PDB entry 6Y29 | X-ray diffraction, 1.28 A resolution | chains A and B of the 3 polymer chains in the assembly

[Chain A]
Molecule: Lymphocyte antigen HLA-B27
Organism: Homo sapiens
UniProtKB: A0A2R7Z5J3 (A0A2R7Z5J3_HUMAN); residues 1-276 here correspond to UniProt positions 25-300 (UniProt number = residue number + 24)
Chain sequence (276 residues; each row starts with the number of its first residue):
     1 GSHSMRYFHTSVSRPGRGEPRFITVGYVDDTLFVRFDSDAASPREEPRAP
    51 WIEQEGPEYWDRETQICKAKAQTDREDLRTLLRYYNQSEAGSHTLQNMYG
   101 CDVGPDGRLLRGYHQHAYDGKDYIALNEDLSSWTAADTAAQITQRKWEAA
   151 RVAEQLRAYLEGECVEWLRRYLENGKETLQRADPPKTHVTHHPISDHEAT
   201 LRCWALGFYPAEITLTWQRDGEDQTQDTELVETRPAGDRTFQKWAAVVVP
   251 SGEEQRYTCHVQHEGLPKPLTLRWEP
Disulfide bonds: C101-C164, C203-C259

[Chain B]
Molecule: Beta-2-microglobulin
Organism: Homo sapiens
UniProtKB: P61769 (B2MG_HUMAN); residues 1-99 here correspond to UniProt positions 21-119 (UniProt number = residue number + 20)
Chain sequence (100 residues; each row starts with the number of its first residue; numbering starts at 0):
     0 MIQRTPKIQVYSRHPAENGKSNFLNCYVSGFHPSDIEVDLLKNGERIEKV
    50 EHSDLSFSKDWSFYLLYYTEFTPTEKDEYACRVNHVTLSQPKIVKWDRDM
Sequence notes: initiating methionine (0)
UniProt features mapped onto this chain:
  - modified residue: Q2 (Pyrrolidone carboxylic acid)
  - glycosylation: I1 (N-linked (Glc) (glycation) isoleucine), K19 (N-linked (Glc) (glycation) lysine), K41 (N-linked (Glc) (glycation) lysine), K48 (N-linked (Glc) (glycation) lysine), K58 (N-linked (Glc) (glycation) lysine), K91 (N-linked (Glc) (glycation) lysine), K94 (N-linked (Glc) (glycation) lysine)
Disulfide bonds: C25-C80

[How chain A and chain B interact]
Contacting residue pairs (55; chain A residue first):
  F8(A) - F56(B)  hydrophobic
  H9(A) - F56(B)
  T10(A) - L54(B)
  T10(A) - F56(B)
  T10(A) - F62(B)
  V12(A) - S33(B)
  I23(A) - L54(B)
  V25(A) - D53(B)
  V25(A) - S55(B)
  Y27(A) - S55(B)
  Y27(A) - Y63(B)  hydrogen bond
  R35(A) - D53(B)  salt bridge
  S92(A) - M0(B)
  H93(A) - M0(B)
  T94(A) - H31(B)
  T94(A) - F62(B)
  Q96(A) - H31(B)
  Q96(A) - F56(B)
  Q96(A) - W60(B)  hydrogen bond (side chain-backbone)
  Q96(A) - F62(B)
  N97(A) - F56(B)
  Q115(A) - W60(B)
  H116(A) - W60(B)
  A117(A) - W60(B)  hydrophobic
  D119(A) - M0(B)
  D119(A) - I1(B)
  D119(A) - H31(B)  hydrogen bond (backbone-side chain)
  G120(A) - I1(B)
  G120(A) - H31(B)  hydrogen bond (backbone-side chain)
  D122(A) - W60(B)  hydrogen bond
  H192(A) - D98(B)  salt bridge
  R202(A) - D98(B)  hydrogen bond (side chain-backbone)
  W204(A) - D98(B)
  W204(A) - M99(B)
  V231(A) - Q8(B)
  E232(A) - K6(B)  salt bridge
  E232(A) - Q8(B)  hydrogen bond (backbone-side chain)
  E232(A) - Y26(B)  hydrogen bond
  E232(A) - S28(B)  hydrogen bond
  T233(A) - Y26(B)
  R234(A) - Q8(B)  hydrogen bond
  R234(A) - Y10(B)
  R234(A) - Y26(B)
  R234(A) - M99(B)  hydrogen bond (side chain-backbone)
  P235(A) - Y10(B)  hydrogen bond (backbone-side chain)
  P235(A) - N24(B)
  P235(A) - Y26(B)
  A236(A) - R12(B)  hydrogen bond (backbone-side chain)
  A236(A) - N24(B)  hydrogen bond (backbone-side chain)
  G237(A) - R12(B)  hydrogen bond (backbone-side chain)
  D238(A) - R12(B)
  Q242(A) - Y10(B)
  Q242(A) - S11(B)  hydrogen bond (side chain-backbone)
  Q242(A) - R12(B)  hydrogen bond (side chain-backbone)
  W244(A) - M99(B)  hydrogen bond (side chain-backbone)
Other interface residues (no listed pair), chain A (36 interface residues in all): R17, M98, K121, L206
Other interface residues (no listed pair), chain B (25 interface residues in all): H13, P14, D34, L65

[Summary]
36 residues of chain A face 25 of chain B across their interface; the contacts include 18 hydrogen bonds and 3
salt bridges. Polar pairs include R35(A)-D53(B), H192(A)-D98(B) and E232(A)-K6(B).
Here chain A is Lymphocyte antigen HLA-B27 and chain B is Beta-2-microglobulin, both from Homo sapiens. Entry
6Y29 (Crystal structure of HLA-B2709 complexed with the nona-peptide mE) was determined by X-ray diffraction.
